1Q81 - chains A and Z of the 31 polymer chains in the assembly; structure by X-ray diffraction, 2.95 A resolution.

[Chain A]
Molecule: 23S ribosomal RNA
Source organism: Haloarcula marismortui
Sequence (2922 nucleotides; numbered 2 to 2923; the number before each row is that of its first residue):
     2 UUGGCUACUA UGCCAGCUGG UGGAUUGCUC GGCUCAGGCG CUGAUGAAGG ACGUGCCAAG
    62 CUGCGAUAAG CCAUGGGGAG CCGCACGGAG GCGAAGAACC AUGGAUUUCC GAAUGAGAAU
   122 CUCUCUAACA AUUGCUUCGC GCAAUGAGGA ACCCCGAGAA CUGAAACAUC UCAGUAUCGG
   182 GAGGAACAGA AAACGCAAUG UGAUGUCGUU AGUAACCGCG AGUGAACGCG AUACAGCCCA
   242 AACCGAAGCC CUCACGGGCA AUGUGGUGUC AGGGCUACCU CUCAUCAGCC GACCGUCUCG
   302 ACGAAGUCUC UUGGAACAGA GCGUGAUACA GGGUGACAAC CCCGUACUCG AGACCAGUAC
   362 GACGUGCGGU AGUGCCAGAG UAGCGGGGGU UGGAUAUCCC UCGCGAAUAA CGCAGGCAUC
   422 GACUGCGAAG GCUAAACACA ACCUGAGACC GAUAGUGAAC AAGUAGUGUG AACGAACGCU
   482 GCAAAGUACC CUCAGAAGGG AGGCGAAAUA GAGCAUGAAA UCAGUUGGCG AUCGAGCGAC
   542 AGGGCAUACA AGGUCCCUCG ACGAAUGACC GACGCGCGAG CGUCCAGUAA GACUCACGGG
   602 AAGCCGAUGU UCUGUCGUAC GUUUUGAAAA ACGAGCCAGG GAGUGUGUCU GCAUGGCAAG
   662 UCUAACCGGA GUAUCCGGGG AGGCACAGGG AAACCGACAU GGCCGCAGGG CUUUGCCCGA
   722 GGGCCGCCGU CUUCAAGGGC GGGGAGCCAU GUGGACACGA CCCGAAUCCG GACGAUCUAC
   782 GCAUGGACAA GAUGAAGCGU GCCGAAAGGC ACGUGGAAGU CUGUUAGAGU UGGUGUCCUA
   842 CAAUACCCUC UCGUGAUCUA UGUGUAGGGG UGAAAGGCCC AUCGAGUCCG GCAACAGCUG
   902 GUUCCAAUCG AAACAUGUCG AAGCAUGACC UCCGCCGAGG UAGUCUGUGA GGUAGAGCGA
   962 CCGAUUGGUG UGUCCGCCUC CGAGAGGAGU CGGCACACCU GUCAAACUCC AAACUUACAG
  1022 ACGCCGUUUG ACGCGGGGAU UCCGGUGCGC GGGGUAAGCC UGUGUACCAG GAGGGGAACA
  1082 ACCCAGAGAU AGGUUAAGGU CCCCAAGUGU GGAUUAAGUG UAAUCCUCUG AAGGUGGUCU
  1142 CGAGCCCUAG ACAGCCGGGA GGUGAGCUUA GAAGCAGCUA CCCUCUAAGA AAAGCGUAAC
  1202 AGCUUACCGG CCGAGGUUUG AGGCGCCCAA AAUGAUCGGG ACUCAAAUCC ACCACCGAGA
  1262 CCUGUCCGUA CCACUCAUAC UGGUAAUCGA GUAGAUUGGC GCUCUAAUUG GAUGGAAGUA
  1322 GGGGUGAAAA CUCCUAUGGA CCGAUUAGUG ACGAAAAUCC UGGCCAUAGU AGCAGCGAUA
  1382 GUCGGGUGAG AACCCCGACG GCCUAAUGGA UAAGGGUUCC UCAGCACUGC UGAUCAGCUG
  1442 AGGGUUAGCC GGUCCUAAGU CAUACCGCAA CUCGACUAUG ACGAAAUGGG AAACGGGUUA
  1502 AUAUUCCCGU GCCACUAUGC AGUGAAAGUU GACGCCCUGG GGUCGAUCAC GCUGGGCAUU
  1562 CGCCCAGUCG AACCGUCCAA CUCCGUGGAA GCCGUAAUGG CAGGAAGCGG ACGAACGGCG
  1622 GCAUAGGGAA ACGUGAUUCA ACCUGGGGCC CAUGAAAAGA CGAGCAUAGU GUCCGUACCG
  1682 AGAACCGACA CAGGUGUCCA UGGCGGCGAA AGCCAAGGCC UGUCGGGAGC AACCAACGUU
  1742 AGGGAAUUCG GCAAGUUAGU CCCGUACCUU CGGAAGAAGG GAUGCCUGCU CCGGAACGGA
  1802 GCAGGUCGCA GUGACUCGGA AGCUCGGACU GUCUAGUAAC AACAUAGGUG ACCGCAAAUC
  1862 CGCAAGGACU CGUACGGUCA CUGAAUCCUG CCCAGUGCAG GUAUCUGAAC ACCUCGUACA
  1922 AGAGGACGAA GGACCUGUCA ACGGCGGGGG UAACUAUGAC CCUCUUAAGG UAGCGUAGUA
  1982 CCUUGCCGCA UCAGUAGCGG CUUGCAUGAA UGGAUUAACC AGAGCUUCAC UGUCCCAACG
  2042 UUGGGCCCGG UGAACUGUAC AUUCCAGUGC GGAGUCUGGA GACACCCAGG GGGAAGCGAA
  2102 GACCCUAUGG AGCUUUACUG CAGGCUGUCG CUGAGACGUG GUCGCCGAUG UGCAGCAUAG
  2162 GUAGGAGACA CUACACAGGU ACCCGCGCUA GCGGGCCACC GAGUCAACAG UGAAAUACUA
  2222 CCCGUCGGUG ACUGCGACUC UCACUCCGGG AGGAGGACAC CGAUAGCCGG GCAGUUUGAC
  2282 UGGGGCGGUA CGCGCUCGAA AAGAUAUCGA GCGCGCCCUA UGGCUAUCUC AGCCGGGACA
  2342 GAGACCCGGC GAAGAGUGCA AGAGCAAAAG AUAGCUUGAC AGUGUUCUUC CCAACGAGGA
  2402 ACGCUGACGC GAAAGCGUGG UCUAGCGAAC CAAUUAGCCU GCUUGAUGCG GGCAAUUGAU
  2462 GACAGAAAAG CUACCCUAGG GAUAACAGAG UCGUCACUCG CAAGAGCACA UAUCGACCGA
  2522 GUGGCUUGCU ACCUCGAUGU CGGUUCCCUC CAUCCUGCCC GUGCAGAAGC GGGCAAGGGU
  2582 GAGGUUGUUC GCCUAUUAAA GGAGGUCGUG AGCUGGGUUU AGACCGUCGU GAGACAGGUC
  2642 GGCUGCUAUC UACUGGGUGU GUAAUGGUGU CUGACAAGAA CGACCGUAUA GUACGAGAGG
  2702 AACUACGGUU GGUGGCCACU GGUGUACCGG UUGUUCGAGA GAGCACGUGC CGGGUAGCCA
  2762 CGCCACACGG GGUAAGAGCU GAACGCAUCU AAGCUCGAAA CCCACUUGGA AAAGAGACAC
  2822 CGCCGAGGUC CCGCGUACAA GACGCGGUCG AUAGACUCGG GGUGUGCGCG UCGAGGUAAC
  2882 GAGACGUUAA GCCCACGAGC ACUAACAGAC CAAAGCCAUC AU
Not modelled in the structure: 2-9, 126-127, 715, 971-998, 1560, 1952-1963, 2137-2236, 2339-2343, 2665-2666, 2915-2923
Metal / ion sites: Mg2+ site 1 near G28 (its only coordinating residue here); Na+ site 1: C40, G41; Na+ site 2: G56, A59, G61; Na+ site 3 near G66 (its only coordinating residue here); Mg2+ site 2 near U115 (its only coordinating residue here); Na+ site 4: C141, G142; Na+ site 5 near U146 (its only coordinating residue here); Mg2+ site 3: C162, U2276; K+ site 1: C162, U163, U172; Mg2+ site 4: A165, A167, C168; Na+ site 6: A165, A166; Mg2+ site 5: A166, G219; 63 more Na+ sites not listed; 94 more Mg2+ sites not listed; 1 more K+ sites not listed
Ligand contacts: puromycin-5'-monophosphate (PPU): G2102, A2103, A2486, C2487, U2541, C2542, G2588, C2608, G2618, U2619, U2620
From the paper describing this entry:
  - binding site for minihelix-puromycin: G2588
  - binding site for puromycin-5'-monophosphate: A2486
  - catalytic residues: A2486 (proposed by the authors, not directly observed)

[Chain Z]
Protein: 50S ribosomal protein L32E
Source organism: Haloarcula marismortui
UniProtKB: P12736 (RL32_HALMA); residues 1-240 here = UniProt positions 1-240
Chain sequence (240 residues; numbered 1 to 240; the number before each row is that of its first residue):
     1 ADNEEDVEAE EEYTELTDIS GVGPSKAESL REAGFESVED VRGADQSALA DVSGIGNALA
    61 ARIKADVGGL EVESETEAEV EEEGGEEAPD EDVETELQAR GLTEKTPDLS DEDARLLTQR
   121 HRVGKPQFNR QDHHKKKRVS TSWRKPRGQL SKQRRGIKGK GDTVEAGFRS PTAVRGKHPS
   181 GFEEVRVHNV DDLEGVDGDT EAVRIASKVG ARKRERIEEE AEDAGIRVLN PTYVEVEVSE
Not modelled in the structure: 1-94, 237-240
Metal / ion sites: Mg2+: His133, Lys136, Val139

[Interface between chain A and chain Z]
Residue-residue contacts - 169 pairs, chain A then chain Z:
  G320(A) with Arg212(Z), hydrogen bond to the sugar
  A521(A) with Lys137(Z), salt bridge to the phosphate
  U522(A) with Lys137(Z), salt bridge to the phosphate
  G537(A) with Lys135(Z), hydrogen bond to the sugar; Lys160(Z), sugar contact
  C538(A) with His134(Z), salt bridge to the phosphate; Lys135(Z), phosphate contact
  G539(A) with His134(Z), sugar contact; Gly159(Z), hydrogen bond to the base
  A540(A) with Gln127(Z), hydrogen bond to the phosphate; Gly159(Z), sugar contact; Gly161(Z), sugar contact
  C541(A) with Pro126(Z), phosphate contact; Gln127(Z), hydrogen bond to the phosphate
  A551(A) with Tyr233(Z), sugar contact
  A552(A) with Arg204(Z), hydrogen bond to the phosphate; Leu229(Z), sugar contact; Pro231(Z), phosphate contact; Tyr233(Z), hydrogen bond to the phosphate
  G553(A) with His178(Z), salt bridge to the phosphate; Pro179(Z), sugar contact; Arg204(Z), salt bridge to the phosphate
  G554(A) with His178(Z), salt bridge to the phosphate; Ser180(Z), phosphate contact; Arg227(Z), salt bridge to the phosphate
  U555(A) with His121(Z), phosphate contact
  C556(A) with His121(Z), salt bridge to the phosphate
  C594(A) with Arg122(Z), hydrogen bond to the sugar
  U595(A) with Thr118(Z), phosphate contact; Arg122(Z), salt bridge to the phosphate
  C617(A) with Lys158(Z), hydrogen bond to the sugar; Gly159(Z), base contact
  G618(A) with Lys158(Z), sugar contact; Lys160(Z), hydrogen bond to the sugar
  A620(A) with Asp132(Z), hydrogen bond to the sugar; Lys135(Z), hydrogen bond to the sugar; Lys152(Z), phosphate contact; Lys160(Z), salt bridge to the phosphate
  C621(A) with Gln131(Z), hydrogen bond to the phosphate; Asp132(Z), sugar contact; Ser151(Z), phosphate contact; Lys152(Z), salt bridge to the phosphate
  G622(A) with Gln131(Z), hydrogen bond to the phosphate; Arg147(Z), phosphate contact; Gly148(Z), hydrogen bond to the phosphate; Ser151(Z), phosphate contact
  U623(A) with Gly148(Z), phosphate contact; Gln149(Z), hydrogen bond to the phosphate; Leu150(Z), base contact
  U624(A) with Leu150(Z), base contact
  U625(A) with Leu150(Z), base contact
  A628(A) with Leu150(Z), sugar contact
  A629(A) with Lys152(Z), salt bridge to the phosphate
  C637(A) with Lys136(Z), salt bridge to the phosphate; Arg138(Z), salt bridge to the phosphate
  C638(A) with Lys136(Z), phosphate contact; Lys137(Z), phosphate contact; Arg138(Z), salt bridge to the phosphate
  A639(A) with Arg138(Z), phosphate contact
  C905(A) with Arg144(Z), salt bridge to the phosphate
  C906(A) with Trp143(Z), phosphate contact; Arg144(Z), phosphate contact; Lys145(Z), hydrogen bond to the phosphate; Arg147(Z), salt bridge to the phosphate
  A907(A) with Trp143(Z), hydrogen bond to the phosphate; Lys145(Z), phosphate contact; Val164(Z), phosphate contact
  A908(A) with Glu165(Z), phosphate contact; Ala166(Z), hydrogen bond to the phosphate
  G1071(A) with Gln149(Z), phosphate contact; Arg154(Z), sugar contact
  G1072(A) with Arg154(Z), salt bridge to the phosphate; Arg155(Z), phosphate contact
  A1073(A) with Arg155(Z), sugar contact; Gly156(Z), hydrogen bond to the sugar; Ile157(Z), phosphate contact
  G1074(A) with Ile157(Z), phosphate contact; Lys158(Z), hydrogen bond to the phosphate
  G1075(A) with Lys158(Z), salt bridge to the phosphate
  G1089(A) with Glu165(Z), hydrogen bond to the sugar; Gly167(Z), hydrogen bond to the base
  A1090(A) with Gly167(Z), sugar contact; Phe168(Z), sugar contact
  U1091(A) with Val123(Z), sugar contact
  G1260(A) with Lys158(Z), base contact
  U1266(A) with Arg115(Z), hydrogen bond to the phosphate; Gln119(Z), hydrogen bond to the sugar
  C1267(A) with Glu112(Z), phosphate contact; Arg115(Z), salt bridge to the phosphate; Leu116(Z), sugar contact; Gln119(Z), sugar contact; Pro171(Z), sugar contact
  C1268(A) with Ala166(Z), hydrogen bond to the sugar; Gly167(Z), base contact; Arg169(Z), sugar contact; Ser170(Z), sugar contact; Pro171(Z), phosphate contact; Thr172(Z), hydrogen bond to the phosphate; Arg175(Z), hydrogen bond to the phosphate
  G1269(A) with Ala166(Z), sugar contact; Arg175(Z), salt bridge to the phosphate
  U1293(A) with Gln149(Z), hydrogen bond to the sugar; Arg154(Z), sugar contact
  A1294(A) with Gln149(Z), phosphate contact
  G1311(A) with His188(Z), sugar contact; Asn189(Z), phosphate contact; Lys208(Z), base contact
  G1312(A) with His188(Z), sugar contact; Asn189(Z), phosphate contact; Lys208(Z), hydrogen bond to the sugar; Val209(Z), hydrogen bond to the sugar; Lys213(Z), salt bridge to the phosphate
  A1313(A) with Lys208(Z), sugar contact; Val209(Z), phosphate contact; Gly210(Z), hydrogen bond to the phosphate; Lys213(Z), salt bridge to the phosphate
  G1315(A) with Ala211(Z), hydrogen bond to the phosphate; Arg212(Z), hydrogen bond to the sugar; Glu215(Z), hydrogen bond to the base
  G1316(A) with Gly210(Z), phosphate contact; Ala211(Z), hydrogen bond to the phosphate
  A1317(A) with Lys208(Z), phosphate contact
  G1324(A) with Arg204(Z), base contact
  G1325(A) with Pro179(Z), sugar contact
  U1326(A) with Arg120(Z), salt bridge to the phosphate; Gly176(Z), sugar contact; Lys177(Z), sugar contact
  G1327(A) with Arg120(Z), salt bridge to the phosphate; Lys125(Z), hydrogen bond to the base; Arg169(Z), hydrogen bond to the phosphate; Ser170(Z), phosphate contact; Arg175(Z), phosphate contact; Gly176(Z), hydrogen bond to the phosphate
  A1328(A) with Lys125(Z), sugar contact; Phe128(Z), sugar contact; Val164(Z), base contact; Glu165(Z), base contact; Ala166(Z), base contact; Phe168(Z), sugar contact; Arg169(Z), salt bridge to the phosphate; Ser170(Z), hydrogen bond to the phosphate; Arg175(Z), salt bridge to the phosphate
  A1329(A) with Lys125(Z), salt bridge to the phosphate; Phe128(Z), phosphate contact; Trp143(Z), phosphate contact; Val164(Z), sugar contact; Arg169(Z), base contact
  A1330(A) with Ser142(Z), sugar contact; Trp143(Z), hydrogen bond to the phosphate
  A1331(A) with Ser142(Z), hydrogen bond to the phosphate; Arg144(Z), salt bridge to the phosphate
  U1333(A) with Arg186(Z), hydrogen bond to the phosphate; Arg204(Z), sugar contact
  C1334(A) with Arg186(Z), salt bridge to the phosphate; Arg204(Z), hydrogen bond to the sugar; Ile205(Z), sugar contact; Ala206(Z), phosphate contact; Ser207(Z), hydrogen bond to the phosphate; Asn230(Z), hydrogen bond to the phosphate
  C1335(A) with Ser207(Z), phosphate contact; Asn230(Z), hydrogen bond to the phosphate
  C1343(A) with Lys208(Z), hydrogen bond to the sugar
  G1344(A) with Lys208(Z), sugar contact
  A1356(A) with Arg130(Z), salt bridge to the phosphate; Asp132(Z), base contact; Lys136(Z), base contact; Arg138(Z), hydrogen bond to the sugar; Val139(Z), base contact
  U2059(A) with Lys136(Z), hydrogen bond to the sugar
Other interface residues (no listed pair), chain A (77 interface residues in all): A319, C596, G636, G1290, G1292, U1314, A1318, A2060
Other interface residues (no listed pair), chain Z (79 interface residues in all): Pro146, Val174, Glu184, Arg214, Arg216

[Summary]
77 residues of chain A and 79 residues of chain Z are in contact; the contacts include 50 hydrogen bonds and
31 salt bridges. Among the polar pairs are G539(A)-Gly159(Z), G1089(A)-Gly167(Z) and G1315(A)-Glu215(Z). Bound
to chain A: puromycin-5'-monophosphate. From the paper: the catalytic residue A2486(A); a binding site for
minihelix-puromycin at G2588(A).
Here chain A is 23S ribosomal RNA and chain Z is 50S ribosomal protein L32E, both from Haloarcula marismortui.
Entry 1Q81 (Crystal Structure of minihelix with 3' puromycin bound to A-site of the 50S ribosomal subunit) was
determined by X-ray diffraction, deposited together with 1Q7Y, 1Q82, 1Q86 and 1M90.
